Entry 7X46 (electron microscopy, 3.85 A resolution); this record covers chains H and B of the 5 polymer chains in the assembly.

# Chain H
Protein: 2E6 heavy chain
Source organism: Mus musculus
Sequence (119 residues; row label = number of the first residue in the row):
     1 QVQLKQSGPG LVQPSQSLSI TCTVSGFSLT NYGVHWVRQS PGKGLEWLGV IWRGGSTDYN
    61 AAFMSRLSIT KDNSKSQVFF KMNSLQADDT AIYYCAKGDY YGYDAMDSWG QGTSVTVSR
Cystine bridges: C22-C95

# Chain B
Protein: VP2
Source organism: Coxsackievirus B1
UniProtKB: A0A2S0RQC2 (A0A2S0RQC2_9ENTO); residues 1-263 here correspond to UniProt positions 70-332 (UniProt number = residue number + 69)
Sequence (263 residues; row label = number of the first residue in the row):
     1 SPSAEECGYS DRVRSITLGN STITTQECAN VVVGYGVWPE YLKDNEATAE DQPTQPDVAT
    61 CRFYTLESVQ WMKNSAGWWW KLPDALSQMG LFGQNMQYHY LGRTGYTIHV QCNASKFHQG
   121 CLLVVCVPEA EMGCSNLNNT PEFSELSGGD SARMFTDTQV GESNAKKVQT AVWNAGMGVG
   181 VGNLTIFPHQ WINLRTNNSA TLVMPYINSV PMDNMFRHNN LTLMIIPFVP LNYSEGSSPY
   241 VPITVTIAPM CAEYNGLRLA SNQ
Unresolved in the structure: 1-13, 27-29, 40-57, 255-263

# Chain H / chain B interface
Contacting residue pairs (16):
  T30(H) - R153(B)
  N31(H) - S151(B)  hydrogen bond
  N31(H) - R153(B)  hydrogen bond
  W52(H) - A165(B)
  R53(H) - E145(B)  salt bridge
  R53(H) - R153(B)
  G54(H) - E142(B)
  G54(H) - S144(B)
  S56(H) - A165(B)
  D58(H) - N164(B)
  Y101(H) - M72(B)
  Y101(H) - M154(B)  hydrophobic
  Y101(H) - F155(B)
  Y103(H) - T156(B)  hydrogen bond
  Y103(H) - D157(B)  hydrogen bond
  D104(H) - K167(B)  salt bridge
Also at the interface, not in a pair above, chain H (11 interface residues in all): G102

# In short
Chain H and chain B form an interface of 11 and 13 residues respectively; the contacts include 4 hydrogen
bonds and 2 salt bridges. Polar pairs include R53(H)-E145(B), D104(H)-K167(B) and N31(H)-S151(B).
Here chain H is 2E6 heavy chain (Mus musculus) and chain B is VP2 (Coxsackievirus B1). Entry 7X46 (Cryo-EM
structure of Coxsackievirus B1 A-particle in complex with nAb 2E6 (classified from CVB1 mature virion ...) was
determined by electron microscopy (same publication as 7X2G, 7X2I, 7X2O, 7X2T, 7X2W, 7X35 and 7 further
entries).
